PDB entry 3GSN | X-ray diffraction, 2.80 A resolution | chains H and L of the 5 polymer chains in the assembly

[Chain H]
Protein: HLA class I histocompatibility antigen, A-2 alpha chain
From: Homo sapiens
UniProt: P01892 (1A02_HUMAN); residues 1-274 here correspond to UniProt positions 25-298 (UniProt number = residue number + 24)
Amino-acid sequence (274 residues; row label = number of the first residue in the row):
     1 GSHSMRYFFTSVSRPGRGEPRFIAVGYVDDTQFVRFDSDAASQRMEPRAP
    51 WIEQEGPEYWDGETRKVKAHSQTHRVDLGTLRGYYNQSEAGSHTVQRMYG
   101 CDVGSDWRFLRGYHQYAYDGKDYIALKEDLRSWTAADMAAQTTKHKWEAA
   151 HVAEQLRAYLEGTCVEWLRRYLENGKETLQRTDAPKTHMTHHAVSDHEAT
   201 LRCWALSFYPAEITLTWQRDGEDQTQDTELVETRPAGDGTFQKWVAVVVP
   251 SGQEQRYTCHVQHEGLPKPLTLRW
Construct notes: engineered mutation Val245 (Ala269 in P01892)
Cystine bridges: Cys101-Cys164, Cys203-Cys259

[Chain L]
Protein: Beta-2-microglobulin
From: Homo sapiens
UniProt: P61769 (B2MG_HUMAN); residues 1-99 here correspond to UniProt positions 21-119 (UniProt number = residue number + 20)
Amino-acid sequence (100 residues; each row starts with the number of its first residue; numbering starts at 0):
     0 MIQRTPKIQVYSRHPAENGKSNFLNCYVSGFHPSDIEVDLLKNGERIEKV
    50 EHSDLSFSKDWSFYLLYYTEFTPTEKDEYACRVNHVTLSQPKIVKWDRDM
Construct notes: initiating methionine (0)
Cystine bridges: Cys25-Cys80
Swiss-Prot annotation at these positions:
  - modified residue: Gln2 (Pyrrolidone carboxylic acid)
  - glycosylation: Ile1 (N-linked (Glc) (glycation) isoleucine), Lys19 (N-linked (Glc) (glycation) lysine), Lys41 (N-linked (Glc) (glycation) lysine), Lys48 (N-linked (Glc) (glycation) lysine), Lys58 (N-linked (Glc) (glycation) lysine), Lys91 (N-linked (Glc) (glycation) lysine), Lys94 (N-linked (Glc) (glycation) lysine)

[Chain H / chain L interface]
Residue-residue contacts (50; chain H residue first):
  Phe8(H) - Ser55(L)
  Phe8(H) - Phe56(L)
  Phe9(H) - Phe56(L)
  Thr10(H) - Leu54(L)
  Thr10(H) - Phe56(L)
  Thr10(H) - Phe62(L)
  Val12(H) - Ser33(L)
  Val25(H) - Asp53(L)
  Val25(H) - Leu54(L)
  Gln32(H) - Asp53(L)  hydrogen bond
  Arg35(H) - Asp53(L)  salt bridge
  Arg48(H) - Asp53(L)  salt bridge
  His93(H) - Met0(L)
  Gln96(H) - His31(L)
  Gln96(H) - Phe56(L)
  Gln96(H) - Trp60(L)  hydrogen bond (side chain-backbone)
  Gln96(H) - Phe62(L)
  Arg97(H) - Phe56(L)
  Gln115(H) - Trp60(L)
  Tyr116(H) - Trp60(L)
  Ala117(H) - Trp60(L)  hydrophobic
  Asp119(H) - Met0(L)
  Asp119(H) - Ile1(L)  hydrogen bond (backbone-backbone)
  Gly120(H) - Arg3(L)
  Gly120(H) - His31(L)
  Gly120(H) - Trp60(L)
  Lys121(H) - Ile1(L)
  Asp122(H) - Trp60(L)  hydrogen bond
  Thr190(H) - Met99(L)  hydrogen bond (side chain-backbone)
  His192(H) - Asp98(L)  hydrogen bond (side chain-backbone)
  His192(H) - Met99(L)
  Arg202(H) - Met99(L)  hydrogen bond (side chain-backbone)
  Trp204(H) - Met99(L)  hydrophobic
  Val231(H) - Gln8(L)
  Glu232(H) - Lys6(L)
  Glu232(H) - Gln8(L)  hydrogen bond (backbone-side chain)
  Glu232(H) - Ser28(L)  hydrogen bond
  Thr233(H) - Tyr26(L)
  Arg234(H) - Gln8(L)  hydrogen bond
  Arg234(H) - Tyr10(L)
  Pro235(H) - Tyr10(L)  hydrogen bond (backbone-side chain)
  Pro235(H) - Asn24(L)  hydrogen bond (backbone-side chain)
  Pro235(H) - Tyr26(L)
  Ala236(H) - Arg12(L)  hydrogen bond (backbone-side chain)
  Ala236(H) - Asn24(L)  hydrogen bond (backbone-side chain)
  Gly237(H) - Arg12(L)  hydrogen bond (backbone-side chain)
  Gly237(H) - Leu65(L)
  Asp238(H) - Arg12(L)  salt bridge
  Gln242(H) - Tyr10(L)
  Gln242(H) - Arg12(L)  hydrogen bond (side chain-backbone)
Interface residues without a listed pair, chain H (37 interface residues in all): Ile23, Tyr27, Thr94, Met98, Leu206, Trp244
Interface residues without a listed pair, chain L (25 interface residues in all): Ser11, His13, Asp59, Tyr63

[In short]
37 residues of chain H and 25 residues of chain L are in contact, with 16 hydrogen bonds and 3 salt bridges.
Polar contacts include Arg35(H)-Asp53(L), Arg48(H)-Asp53(L) and Asp238(H)-Arg12(L).
Chain H is HLA class I histocompatibility antigen, A-2 alpha chain and chain L is Beta-2-microglobulin, both
from Homo sapiens; the structure, Crystal structure of the public RA14 TCR in complex with the HCMV dominant
NLV/HLA-A2 epitope, was determined by X-ray diffraction (same publication as 3GSO, 3GSQ, 3GSR, 3GSU, 3GSV,
3GSW and 3GSX).
